PDB entry 3HKD | X-ray diffraction, 3.70 A resolution | chains C and E of the 5 polymer chains in the assembly

# Chain C
Name: Tubulin alpha chain
Source organism: Ovis aries
Amino-acid sequence (451 residues; row label = number of the first residue in the row):
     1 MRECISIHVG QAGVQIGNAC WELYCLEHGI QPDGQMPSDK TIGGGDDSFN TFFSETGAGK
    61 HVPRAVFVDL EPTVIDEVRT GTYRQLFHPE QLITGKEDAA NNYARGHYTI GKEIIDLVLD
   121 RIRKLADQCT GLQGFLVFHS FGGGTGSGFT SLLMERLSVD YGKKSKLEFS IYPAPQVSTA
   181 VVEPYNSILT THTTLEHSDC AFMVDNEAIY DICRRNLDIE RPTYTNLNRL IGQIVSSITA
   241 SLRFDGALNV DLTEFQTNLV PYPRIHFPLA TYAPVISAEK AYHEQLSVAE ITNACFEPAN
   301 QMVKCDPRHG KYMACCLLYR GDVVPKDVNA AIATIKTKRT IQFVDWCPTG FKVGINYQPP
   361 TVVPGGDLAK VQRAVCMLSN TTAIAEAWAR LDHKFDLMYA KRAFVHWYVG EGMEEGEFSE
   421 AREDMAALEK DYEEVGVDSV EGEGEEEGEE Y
Not modelled in the structure: 1, 44-46, 280-284, 439-451
Residues lining bound ligands:
  - GTP (guanosine-5'-triphosphate): Gly10, Gln11, Ala12, Gln15, Ile16, Asp69, Glu71, Asp98, Ala99, Ser140, Gly142, Gly143, Gly144, Thr145, Gly146, Ile171, Pro173, Val177, Ser178, Glu183, Asn206, Tyr224, Leu227, Asn228, Ile231
  - Mg2+ (MG): Asp98, Ala99, Ala100, Asn101, Gly144, Thr145

# Chain E
Name: Stathmin-4
Source organism: Rattus norvegicus
Notes: fragment: RB3 stathmin-like domain
UniProt: P63043 (STMN4_RAT); residues 5-145 here correspond to UniProt positions 49-189 (UniProt number = residue number + 44)
Amino-acid sequence (142 residues; each row starts with the number of its first residue):
     4 ADMEVIELNK CTSGQSFEVI LKPPSFDGVP EFNASLPRRR DPSLEEIQKK LEAAEERRKY
    64 QEAELLKHLA EKREHEREVI QKAIEENNNF IKMAKEKLAQ KMESNKENRE AHLAAMLERL
   124 QEKDKHAEEV RKNKELKEEA SR
Not modelled in the structure: 31-44, 141-145
Sequence notes: expression tag (4)
UniProt features mapped onto this chain:
  - modified residue: Ser46 (Phosphoserine)

# How chain C and chain E interact
Residue-residue contacts (17):
  Tyr108(C) - Lys104(E)  hydrogen bond
  Tyr108(C) - Met105(E)  hydrophobic
  Tyr108(C) - Asn108(E)
  Thr109(C) - Arg112(E)
  Lys112(C) - Met105(E)
  Glu155(C) - Leu101(E)
  Arg156(C) - Leu101(E)
  Ser158(C) - Ile94(E)
  Val159(C) - Ile94(E)  hydrophobic
  Thr193(C) - Lys104(E)
  His197(C) - Phe93(E)
  Glu411(C) - Arg112(E)  salt bridge
  Gly412(C) - Asn108(E)  hydrogen bond (backbone-side chain)
  Gly412(C) - Asn111(E)
  Gly412(C) - Arg112(E)
  Glu414(C) - Asn111(E)
  Glu417(C) - Lys104(E)  salt bridge
Also at the interface, not in a pair above, chain C (19 interface residues in all): His107, Leu152, Glu196, Val409, Gly410, Met413
Also at the interface, not in a pair above, chain E (14 interface residues in all): Met96, Ala97, Lys98, Ser107, Lys109, His115

# In short
19 residues of chain C face 14 of chain E across their interface, with 2 hydrogen bonds and 2 salt bridges.
Polar pairs include Glu411(C)-Arg112(E), Glu417(C)-Lys104(E) and Tyr108(C)-Lys104(E). Ligands of chain C: GTP
and Mg2+.
Chain C is Tubulin alpha chain (Ovis aries) and chain E is Stathmin-4 (Rattus norvegicus); the structure,
Tubulin-TN16 : RB3 stathmin-like domain complex, was determined by X-ray diffraction, deposited together with
3HKB, 3HKC and 3HKE.
